Entry 6Q8O (X-ray diffraction, 3.60 A resolution); this record covers chains A and J of the 16 polymer chains in the assembly.

[Chain A]
Protein: NADH-quinone oxidoreductase subunit 7
Source organism: Thermus thermophilus (strain HB8 / ATCC 27634 / DSM 579)
Notes: EC 1.6.5.11
Reference sequence: Q56217 (NQO7_THET8); residue numbers follow UniProt; this construct covers 1-119
Amino-acid sequence (119 residues; each row starts with the number of its first residue):
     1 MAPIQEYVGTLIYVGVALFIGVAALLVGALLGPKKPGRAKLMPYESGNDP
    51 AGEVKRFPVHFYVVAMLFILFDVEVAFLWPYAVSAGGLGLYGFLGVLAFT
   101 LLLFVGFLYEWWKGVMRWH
Not modelled in the structure: 118-119

[Chain J]
Protein: NADH-quinone oxidoreductase subunit 10
Source organism: Thermus thermophilus (strain HB8 / ATCC 27634 / DSM 579)
Notes: EC 1.6.5.11
Reference sequence: Q56225 (NQO10_THET8); numbering as in UniProt (aligned over 1-176)
Amino-acid sequence (176 residues; each row starts with the number of its first residue):
     1 MSLLEGLALFLLLLSGVLVVTLRNAIHAALALILNFLVLAGVYVALDARF
    51 LGFIQVIVYAGAIVVLFLFVIMLLFAAQGEIGFDPLVRSRPLAALLALGV
   101 AGILAAGLWGLDLAFTQDLKGGLPQALGPLLYGDWLFVLLAVGFLLMAAT
   151 VVAVALVEPGKASRAKEAEKREEVAR
Not modelled in the structure: 161-176

[Chain A / chain J interface]
Pairs across the interface (54; chain A residue first):
  Met1(A) with Arg49(J); Lys120(J); Gly121(J); Leu123(J), hydrophobic
  Ala2(A) with Arg49(J), hydrogen bond (backbone-side chain)
  Ile4(A) with Val44(J), hydrophobic
  Tyr7(A) with Val44(J), hydrophobic; Arg49(J), hydrogen bond
  Arg56(A) with Met72(J); Leu73(J), hydrogen bond (side chain-backbone); Phe75(J)
  Phe57(A) with Leu73(J), hydrophobic
  Pro58(A) with Leu73(J)
  Phe61(A) with Phe69(J), hydrophobic
  Tyr62(A) with Leu66(J), hydrophobic; Val70(J), hydrophobic
  Ala65(A) with Leu66(J), hydrophobic
  Met66(A) with Leu66(J)
  Phe68(A) with Ala62(J), hydrophobic
  Ile69(A) with Ala62(J); Ile63(J)
  Leu70(A) with Thr150(J)
  Asp72(A) with Ile57(J); Val58(J)
  Val73(A) with Val58(J), hydrophobic; Leu146(J), hydrophobic
  Ala76(A) with Phe50(J); Ile54(J), hydrophobic
  Phe77(A) with Leu131(J), hydrophobic; Tyr132(J), hydrogen bond (backbone-side chain); Leu139(J), hydrophobic; Val142(J), hydrophobic
  Leu78(A) with Tyr132(J)
  Pro80(A) with Phe50(J), hydrophobic; Tyr132(J), hydrophobic
  Tyr81(A) with Tyr132(J)
  Val83(A) with Gln125(J)
  Ser84(A) with Pro124(J); Gln125(J), hydrogen bond (backbone-side chain); Gly128(J)
  Leu88(A) with Tyr132(J), hydrophobic
  Gly95(A) with Leu136(J); Leu140(J)
  Val96(A) with Tyr132(J)
  Phe99(A) with Leu139(J), hydrophobic; Gly143(J)
  Leu102(A) with Phe144(J), hydrophobic; Met147(J)
  Leu103(A) with Gly143(J)
  Gly106(A) with Met147(J)
  Tyr109(A) with Val151(J), hydrophobic; Val154(J)
  Lys113(A) with Glu158(J), salt bridge
  Arg117(A) with Pro159(J)
Other interface residues (no listed pair), chain A (39 interface residues in all): Val59, Trp79, Tyr91, Gly92, Ala98, Val105
Other interface residues (no listed pair), chain J (40 interface residues in all): Gly61, Leu74, Pro129, Ala153, Ala155

[Summary]
39 residues of chain A and 40 residues of chain J are in contact; the contacts include 5 hydrogen bonds and 1
salt bridge. Among the polar pairs are Lys113(A)-Glu158(J), Ala2(A)-Arg49(J) and Tyr7(A)-Arg49(J).
Here chain A is NADH-quinone oxidoreductase subunit 7 and chain J is NADH-quinone oxidoreductase subunit 10,
both from Thermus thermophilus (strain HB8 / ATCC 27634 / DSM 579). Entry 6Q8O (Respiratory complex I from
Thermus thermophilus with bound Piericidin A) was determined by X-ray diffraction (same publication as 6I0D,
6I1P, 6Q8W, 6Q8X, 6Y11, 6ZIY and 3 further entries).
